Entry 3I3X (X-ray diffraction, 2.10 A resolution); this record covers chain A.

# Chain A
Name: Acyl-[acyl-carrier-protein]--UDP-N-acetylglucosamine O-acyltransferase
Source organism: Leptospira interrogans
Notes: EC 2.3.1.129
Reference sequence: Q8EZA6 (Q8EZA6_LEPIN); residues 1-259 here = UniProt positions 1-259
Chain sequence (259 residues; row label = number of the first residue in the row):
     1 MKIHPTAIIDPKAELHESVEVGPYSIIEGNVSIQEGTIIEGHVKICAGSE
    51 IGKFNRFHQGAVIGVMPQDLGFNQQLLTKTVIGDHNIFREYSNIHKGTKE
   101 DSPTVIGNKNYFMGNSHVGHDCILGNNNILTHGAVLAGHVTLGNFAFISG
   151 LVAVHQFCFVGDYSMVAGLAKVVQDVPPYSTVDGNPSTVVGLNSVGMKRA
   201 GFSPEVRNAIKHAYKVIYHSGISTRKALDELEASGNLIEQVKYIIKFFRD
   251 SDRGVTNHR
Small-molecule neighbours: U22 (uridine-5'-diphosphate-3-N-(R-3-hydroxylauroyl)-N-acetyl-D-glucosamine): Q68, M113, H117, G119, H120, T131, H132, V135, L136, A137, G138, H139, F147, S149, G150, A153, V154, H155, Q156, F157, M165, G168, K171, V172, V173, N193, V195, G196, R199

# In short
Chain A binds compound U22.
Chain A is Acyl-[acyl-carrier-protein]--UDP-N-acetylglucosamine O-acyltransferase (Leptospira interrogans);
the structure, Structural Basis for the Sugar Nucleotide and Acyl Chain Selectivity of Leptospira interrogans
LpxA, was determined by X-ray diffraction (same publication as 3HSQ and 3I3A).
